1HQ3 - chains A and E of the 8 polymer chains in the assembly; structure by X-ray diffraction, 2.15 A resolution.

Chain A (and E):
Protein: Histone H2A-IV
From: Gallus gallus
Notes: chain E of this document is another copy of the same molecule, construct and numbering; everything in this record applies to it too
UniProtKB: P02263 (H2A4_CHICK); aligned to UniProt positions 1-129 over residues 0-128 (the alignment contains insertions or deletions, so no single offset holds)
Chain sequence (129 residues; each row starts with the number of its first residue; numbering starts at 0):
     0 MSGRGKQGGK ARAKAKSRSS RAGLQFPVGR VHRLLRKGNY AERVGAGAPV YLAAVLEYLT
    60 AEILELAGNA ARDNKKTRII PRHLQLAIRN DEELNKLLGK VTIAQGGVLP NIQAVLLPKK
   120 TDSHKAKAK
Disordered / not traced: 0-12, 119-128 (chain E: 0-13, 118-128)
Swiss-Prot annotation at these positions:
  - modified residue: Ser1 (N-acetylserine), Lys5 (N6-(2-hydroxyisobutyryl)lysine), Lys9 (N6-(2-hydroxyisobutyryl)lysine), Lys36 (N6-(2-hydroxyisobutyryl)lysine), Lys74 (N6-(2-hydroxyisobutyryl)lysine), Lys75 (N6-(2-hydroxyisobutyryl)lysine), Lys95 (N6-(2-hydroxyisobutyryl)lysine), Lys99 (N6-glutaryllysine), Gln104 (N5-methylglutamine), Lys118 (N6-(2-hydroxyisobutyryl)lysine), Lys119 (N6-glutaryllysine)
  - cross-link (Glycyl lysine isopeptide (Lys-Gly)): Lys13 (interchain with G-Cter in ubiquitin), Lys15 (interchain with G-Cter in ubiquitin), Lys119 (interchain with G-Cter in ubiquitin)

Interface between chain A and chain E:
Contacting residue pairs (5; chain A residue first):
  Asn38(A) - Asn38(E)
  Asn38(A) - Tyr39(E)
  Asn38(A) - Ala40(E)
  Tyr39(A) - Asn38(E)
  Ala40(A) - Asn38(E)
Interface residues without a listed pair, chain A (4 interface residues in all): Glu41
Interface residues without a listed pair, chain E (4 interface residues in all): Glu41

In short:
The chain A/chain E interface involves 4 residues from each chain.
Both chains are Histone H2A-IV (Gallus gallus). Entry 1HQ3 (Crystal structure of the histone-core-octamer in
kcl/phosphate) was determined by X-ray diffraction.
